3G50 - chains A and C of the 3 polymer chains in the assembly; structure by X-ray diffraction, 1.90 A resolution.

# Chain A (and C)
Name: Superoxide dismutase [Ni]
Source organism: Streptomyces coelicolor
Notes: EC 1.15.1.1; fragment: NiSOD to 131); chain C of this document is another copy of the same molecule, construct and numbering; everything in this record applies to it too
Reference sequence: P80735 (SODN_STRCO); residues 1-117 here correspond to UniProt positions 15-131 (UniProt number = residue number + 14)
Chain sequence (117 residues; row label = number of the first residue in the row):
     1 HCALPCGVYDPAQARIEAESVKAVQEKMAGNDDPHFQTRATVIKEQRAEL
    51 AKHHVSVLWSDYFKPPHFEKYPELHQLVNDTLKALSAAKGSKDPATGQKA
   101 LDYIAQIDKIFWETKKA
Construct notes: engineered mutation Ala3 (Asp17 in P80735)
Ion coordination: Ni2+: His1, Cys2
UniProt features mapped onto this chain:
  - binding site (Ni(2+)): His1, Cys2, Cys6
From the paper describing this entry:
  - Ni2+ coordination: His1, Cys2, Cys6 (citing earlier work)
  - mutagenesis - D3A (Tm 73.9 degC): decreased stability
  - mutagenesis - Y62F: unchanged catalytic activity
  - mutagenesis - D3A: decreased catalytic activity
  - conformationally variable residues (side-chain flip): Tyr9, Glu49, Lys89
  - self-association interface (contacts with another copy of this molecule): Lys89
  - contacts within the chain: Glu49-His53
  - catalytic residues: Tyr9 (proposed by the authors, not directly observed)

# Interface between chain A and chain C
Residue-residue contacts - 13 pairs, chain A then chain C:
  His35(A) with Thr41(C); Lys44(C), hydrogen bond; Gly90(C); Ser91(C); Lys92(C)
  Thr38(A) with Thr38(C); Thr41(C)
  Arg39(A) with Thr41(C); Glu45(C), salt bridge; Lys89(C), hydrogen bond (side chain-backbone); Gly90(C)
  Val42(A) with Val42(C), hydrophobic
  Ile43(A) with Glu45(C)
Other interface residues (no listed pair), chain C (10 interface residues in all): Met28

# Summary
5 residues of chain A face 10 of chain C across their interface; the contacts include 2 hydrogen bonds and 1
salt bridge. Polar contacts include Arg39(A)-Glu45(C), His35(A)-Lys44(C) and Arg39(A)-Lys89(C). His1(A) and
Cys2(A) coordinate Ni2+. UniProt lists 3 Ni2+-binding residues on chain A. The paper reports the catalytic
residue Tyr9(A); D3A of chain A reduces stability.
Chain A and chain C are both Superoxide dismutase [Ni] (Streptomyces coelicolor); the structure, Crystal
Structure of NiSOD D3A mutant at 1.9 A, was determined by X-ray diffraction together with 3G4X and 3G4Z from
the same study.
